PDB entry 5NAY | X-ray diffraction, 1.80 A resolution | chains D and E of the 6 polymer chains in the assembly

[Chain D (and E)]
Name: Collagen alpha-1(IV) chain
From: Homo sapiens
Notes: chain E of this document is another copy of the same molecule, construct and numbering; everything in this record applies to it too
UniProt: P02462 (CO4A1_HUMAN); residues 1-229 here correspond to UniProt positions 1441-1669 (UniProt number = residue number + 1440)
Sequence (229 residues; row label = number of the first residue in the row):
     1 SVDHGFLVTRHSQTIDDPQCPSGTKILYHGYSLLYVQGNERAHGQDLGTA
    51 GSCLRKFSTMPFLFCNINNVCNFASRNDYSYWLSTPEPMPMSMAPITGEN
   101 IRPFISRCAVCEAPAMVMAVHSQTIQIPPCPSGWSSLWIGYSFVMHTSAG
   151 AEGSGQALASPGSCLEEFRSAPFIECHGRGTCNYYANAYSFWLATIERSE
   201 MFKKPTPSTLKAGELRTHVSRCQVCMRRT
Not modelled in the structure: 1 (chain E: fully traced)
Disulfides: Cys20-Cys111, Cys53-Cys108, Cys65-Cys71, Cys130-Cys225, Cys164-Cys222, Cys176-Cys182
Curated features (UniProtKB/Swiss-Prot):
  - cross-link: Met93 (S-Lysyl-methionine sulfilimine (Met-Lys) (interchain with K-1651)), Lys211 (S-Lysyl-methionine sulfilimine (Lys-Met) (interchain with M-1533))
Reported in the primary citation:
  - binding site for chloride ion: Asn66, Ala186, Tyr189

[How chain D and chain E interact]
Residue-residue contacts - 110 pairs, chain D then chain E:
  His4(D) - His4(E)
  Phe6(D) - His4(E)
  Phe6(D) - Phe6(E)  hydrophobic
  Pro114(D) - His4(E)
  Ala115(D) - His4(E)
  Met116(D) - His4(E)  hydrogen bond (backbone-backbone)
  Met116(D) - Gly5(E)
  Met116(D) - Phe6(E)
  Met118(D) - Leu7(E)  hydrophobic
  Met118(D) - Tyr28(E)
  Ser122(D) - Lys56(E)  hydrogen bond (backbone-side chain)
  Gln123(D) - Leu54(E)
  Gln123(D) - Arg55(E)
  Gln123(D) - Lys56(E)  hydrogen bond (side chain-backbone)
  Thr124(D) - Lys56(E)
  Trp134(D) - Gly5(E)
  Trp134(D) - Leu7(E)  hydrophobic
  Trp134(D) - Glu112(E)  hydrogen bond
  Val144(D) - His43(E)
  Met145(D) - Val36(E)  hydrophobic
  Met145(D) - Gly38(E)
  Met145(D) - Arg41(E)
  Met145(D) - His43(E)
  Thr147(D) - Asn39(E)  hydrogen bond
  Ala151(D) - Asn39(E)
  Ala151(D) - Arg41(E)
  Glu152(D) - Arg41(E)
  Gly153(D) - Arg41(E)  hydrogen bond (backbone-side chain)
  Ser154(D) - Arg41(E)
  Gly155(D) - His43(E)
  Gln156(D) - His43(E)  hydrogen bond (backbone-side chain)
  Gln156(D) - Gln45(E)  hydrogen bond (backbone-side chain)
  Ala157(D) - Gln45(E)
  Leu158(D) - Gln45(E)  hydrogen bond (backbone-side chain)
  Leu158(D) - Gly51(E)
  Ala159(D) - Ala50(E)  hydrophobic
  Ala159(D) - Gly51(E)
  Phe168(D) - Cys65(E)  hydrophobic
  Ser170(D) - Cys65(E)
  Ser170(D) - Asn66(E)  hydrogen bond (side chain-backbone)
  Ser170(D) - Asn69(E)  hydrogen bond
  Ala171(D) - Ile67(E)  hydrophobic
  Tyr185(D) - Ile67(E)
  Ala186(D) - Ile67(E)  hydrophobic
  Ala188(D) - Ile67(E)
  Tyr189(D) - Asn39(E)
  Tyr189(D) - Phe64(E)  hydrophobic
  Tyr189(D) - Cys65(E)
  Tyr189(D) - Asn66(E)
  Tyr189(D) - Arg76(E)  hydrogen bond
  Ser190(D) - Phe64(E)
  Ser190(D) - Cys65(E)  hydrogen bond (backbone-backbone)
  Phe191(D) - Gly38(E)
  Phe191(D) - Asn39(E)
  Phe191(D) - Phe62(E)  hydrophobic
  Phe191(D) - Leu63(E)
  Phe191(D) - Phe64(E)  hydrophobic
  Trp192(D) - Phe62(E)
  Trp192(D) - Leu63(E)  hydrogen bond (backbone-backbone)
  Leu193(D) - Pro61(E)
  Ala194(D) - Pro61(E)  hydrogen bond (backbone-backbone)
  Ala194(D) - Phe62(E)
  Ala194(D) - Phe73(E)  hydrophobic
  Ile196(D) - Lys56(E)  hydrogen bond (backbone-side chain)
  Ile196(D) - Phe57(E)
  Ile196(D) - Ser58(E)
  Ile196(D) - Met60(E)
  Arg198(D) - Arg55(E)  hydrogen bond (side chain-backbone)
  Arg198(D) - Lys56(E)
  Met201(D) - Tyr31(E)
  Met201(D) - Lys56(E)
  Met201(D) - Phe57(E)  hydrogen bond (side chain-backbone)
  Met201(D) - Ser58(E)
  Met201(D) - Arg102(E)
  Phe202(D) - Tyr31(E)
  Phe202(D) - Phe57(E)  hydrophobic
  Phe202(D) - Gly98(E)
  Phe202(D) - Glu99(E)  hydrogen bond (backbone-backbone)
  Phe202(D) - Ile101(E)  hydrophobic
  Phe202(D) - Arg102(E)
  Lys204(D) - Arg179(E)
  Pro205(D) - Thr59(E)
  Pro205(D) - Phe73(E)  hydrophobic
  Pro205(D) - Ala74(E)  hydrophobic
  Pro205(D) - Gly178(E)
  Pro205(D) - Gly180(E)
  Thr206(D) - Phe73(E)
  Pro207(D) - Phe73(E)
  Pro207(D) - Ala74(E)
  Pro207(D) - Ser75(E)
  Ser208(D) - Cys71(E)
  Ser208(D) - Asn72(E)
  Ser208(D) - Phe73(E)  hydrogen bond (backbone-backbone)
  Ser208(D) - Ser75(E)
  Thr209(D) - Val70(E)
  Thr209(D) - Cys71(E)
  Thr209(D) - Asn72(E)  hydrogen bond
  Leu210(D) - Val70(E)
  Leu210(D) - Cys71(E)  hydrogen bond (backbone-backbone)
  Lys211(D) - Asn69(E)
  Ala212(D) - Asn69(E)
  Leu215(D) - Asn69(E)
  Leu215(D) - Cys71(E)  hydrophobic
  His218(D) - Leu63(E)
  Arg227(D) - Asp3(E)
  Arg227(D) - His4(E)
  Arg227(D) - Gly5(E)
  Arg227(D) - Glu112(E)  salt bridge
  Thr229(D) - Val2(E)
  Thr229(D) - Asp3(E)
Interface residues without a listed pair, chain D (58 interface residues in all): Val2, Val120, His121, Pro131, Tyr184, Val219, Arg228
Interface residues without a listed pair, chain E (51 interface residues in all): Leu27, Leu33, Thr49, Asp78, Ile105

[Overview]
The interface between chain D and chain E involves 58 residues on one side and 51 on the other, with 22
hydrogen bonds and 1 salt bridge. Polar pairs include Arg227(D)-Glu112(E), Ser122(D)-Lys56(E) and
Gln123(D)-Lys56(E). The paper reports a binding site for chloride ion at Asn66(D), Ala186(D) and Tyr189(D).
Chain D and chain E are both Collagen alpha-1(IV) chain (Homo sapiens); the structure, Crystal structures of
homooligomers of collagen type IV. alpha1NC1, was determined by X-ray diffraction (same publication as 5NAX,
5NAZ, 5NB0, 5NB1 and 5NB2).
